PDB entry 9ITQ | electron microscopy, 3.98 A resolution | chains N and T of the 16 polymer chains in the assembly

== Chain N ==
Name: ATP synthase subunit c
Source organism: Chloroflexus aurantiacus J-10-fl
UniProtKB: A9WGS9 (ATPL_CHLAA); numbering as in UniProt (aligned over 1-76)
Chain sequence (76 residues; each row starts with the number of its first residue):
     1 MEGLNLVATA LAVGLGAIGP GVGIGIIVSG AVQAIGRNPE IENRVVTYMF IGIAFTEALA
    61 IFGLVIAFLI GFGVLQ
Disordered / not traced: 1, 73-76
Curated features (UniProtKB/Swiss-Prot):
  - site: Glu57 (Reversibly protonated during proton transport)

== Chain T ==
Name: ATP synthase subunit a
Source organism: Chloroflexus aurantiacus J-10-fl
UniProtKB: A9WGT0 (A9WGT0_CHLAA); residue numbers follow UniProt; this construct covers 1-312
Chain sequence (312 residues; numbered 1 to 312; the number before each row is that of its first residue):
     1 MSTRTRNILI IVGALIISIA SRFFLYTGPP HVEVAAEVIF DGIPGFPITN SFVVAIIIDI
    61 FVIALAVAAT RNLQMVPRGL QNVMEFILES LYNLFRNINA KYVATAFPLV ATIFLFVLFG
   121 NWFGLLPGVG SIGVCHEKKE EHAVVDERLA LAAPAAPLSS VAAAEGEEIH DTCAAQGKKL
   181 VPLFRAPAAD LNFTFAIAVI SFVFIEYWGF RALGPGYLKK FFNTNGIMSF VGIIEFISEL
   241 VKPFALAFRL FGNIFAGEVL LVVMAFLVPL LLPLPFYGFE VFVGFIQALI FALLTYAFLN
   301 IAVTGHDEEH AH
Disordered / not traced: 1-18, 137-171, 305-312
Disulfide bonds: Cys135-Cys173

== Chain N / chain T interface ==
Contacting residue pairs (16; chain N residue first):
  Arg44(N) with Asn97(T), hydrogen bond (side chain-backbone)
  Phe50(N) with Phe282(T), hydrophobic; Ile286(T), hydrophobic; Ile290(T)
  Ile51(N) with Ile290(T), hydrophobic; Leu293(T), hydrophobic
  Ala54(N) with Ile290(T), hydrophobic
  Phe55(N) with Arg249(T); Leu294(T), hydrophobic
  Glu57(N) with Asn253(T)
  Ala58(N) with Arg249(T)
  Ile61(N) with Gly252(T); Asn253(T)
  Phe62(N) with Phe248(T), hydrophobic
  Leu64(N) with Ala256(T), hydrophobic
  Phe68(N) with Val259(T), hydrophobic
Also at the interface, not in a pair above, chain N (15 interface residues in all): Asn43, Thr47, Val65, Phe72
Also at the interface, not in a pair above, chain T (18 interface residues in all): Val32, Val34, Leu94, Phe251, Phe255, Gln287

== In short ==
Chain N and chain T form an interface of 15 and 18 residues respectively, with 1 hydrogen bond. The
hydrogen-bonded pair is Arg44(N)-Asn97(T).
Chain N is ATP synthase subunit c and chain T is ATP synthase subunit a, both from Chloroflexus aurantiacus
J-10-fl; the structure, Chloroflexus aurantiacus ATP synthase, state 3, focused refinement of FO, was
determined by electron microscopy (same publication as 9ITJ, 9ITK, 9ITL, 9ITM, 9ITN, 9ITO and 11 further
entries).
